7AWM - chain A; structure by X-ray diffraction, 3.25 A resolution.

== Chain A ==
Protein: Excitatory amino acid transporter 1, Neutral amino acid transporter B(0)
Source organism: Homo sapiens
UniProt: chimeric construct of P43003, Q15758: residues 1-148 from P43003 (EAA1_HUMAN) positions 1-148 (same numbers); residues 149-224 from Q15758 positions 157-232 (UniProt number = residue number + 8); residues 223-522 from P43003 (EAA1_HUMAN) positions 243-542 (UniProt number = residue number + 20)
Amino-acid sequence (522 residues; row label = number of the first residue in the row):
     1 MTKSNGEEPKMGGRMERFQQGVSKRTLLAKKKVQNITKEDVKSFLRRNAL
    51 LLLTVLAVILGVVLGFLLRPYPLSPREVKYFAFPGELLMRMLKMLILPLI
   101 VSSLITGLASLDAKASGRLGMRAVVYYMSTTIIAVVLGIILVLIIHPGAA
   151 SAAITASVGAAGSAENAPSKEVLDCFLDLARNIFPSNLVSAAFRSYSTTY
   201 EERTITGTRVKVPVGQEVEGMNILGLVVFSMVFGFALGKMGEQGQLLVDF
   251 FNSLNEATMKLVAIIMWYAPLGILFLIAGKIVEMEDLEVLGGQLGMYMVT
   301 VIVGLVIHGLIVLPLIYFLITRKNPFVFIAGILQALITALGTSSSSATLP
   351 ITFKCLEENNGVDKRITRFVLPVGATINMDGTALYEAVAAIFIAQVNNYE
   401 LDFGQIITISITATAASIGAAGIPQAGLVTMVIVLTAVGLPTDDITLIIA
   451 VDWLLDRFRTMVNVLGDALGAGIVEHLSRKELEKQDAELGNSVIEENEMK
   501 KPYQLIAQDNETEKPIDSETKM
Unresolved in the structure: 1-28, 148-170, 199-215, 283-290, 489-522
Construct notes: engineered mutation S23 (Arg in P43003), F44 (Tyr in P43003), R46 (Phe in P43003), L50 (Phe in P43003), L51 (Val in P43003), L56 (Thr in P43003), L60 (Val in P43003), V62 (Thr in P43003), V63 (Ile in P43003), L67 (Thr in P43003), P72 (Arg in P43003), L73 (Met in P43003), P75 (Tyr in P43003), A82 (Ser in P43003), K93 (Gln in P43003), I96 (Val in P43003), V101 (Ile in P43003), I105 (Val in P43003), L108 (Met in P43003), S110 (Ala in P43003), A113 (Ser in P43003), R118 (Lys in P43003), L119 (Met in P43003), S129 (Thr in P43003), L137 (Ile in P43003), L141 (Ile in P43003), L143 (Ile in P43003), T155 (Asn163 in Q15758), C175 (Ser183 in Q15758), T204 (Asn212 in Q15758), V232 (Cys252 in P43003), A236 (Val256 in P43003), L237 (Ile257 in P43003), K239 (Asn259 in P43003), G241 (Lys261 in P43003), L246 (Ala266 in P43003), V248 (Arg268 in P43003), D249 (Glu269 in P43003), N252 (Asp272 in P43003), T258 (Ile278 in P43003), K260 (Arg280 in P43003), I264 (Val284 in P43003), L271 (Val291 in P43003), L287 (Met307 in P43003), E288 (Gly308 in P43003), L290 (Ile310 in P43003), G295 (Ala315 in P43003), M298 (Thr318 in P43003), V306 (Leu326 in P43003), G309 (Ala329 in P43003), L310 (Val330 in P43003), I316 (Leu336 in P43003), I320 (Val340 in P43003), F326 (Trp346 in P43003), A330 (Gly350 in P43003), I332 (Leu352 in P43003), I366 (Val386 in P43003), V388 (Leu408 in P43003), Y399 (Phe419 in P43003), D402 (Asn422 in P43003), A437 (Ser457 in P43003), L454 (Phe474 in P43003), F458 (Leu478 in P43003), M461 (Thr481 in P43003), V462 (Thr482 in P43003), A468 (Ser488 in P43003), K480 (His500 in P43003), E483 (Lys503 in P43003), K484 (Asn504 in P43003), Q485 (Arg505 in P43003), A487 (Val507 in P43003), L489 (Met509 in P43003)
Swiss-Prot annotation at these positions:
  - binding site (L-aspartate): S343 to S345, T382, I423 to G427, D456, N463
  - binding site (Na(+)): G374, T376, N378, N463, D467
  - modified residue: S492 (Phosphoserine)
Bound ions: Na+ site 1: Y127, T130, T131, N378, D380; Na+ site 2: S345, G374, A375, N378, D467; Na+ site 3: T376, S417, I418, A420
Small-molecule neighbours:
  - L-ASP (6Z6; 2-Amino-5,6,7,8-tetrahydro-4-(4-methoxyphenyl)-7-(naphthalen-1-yl)-5-oxo-4H-chromene-3-carbonitrile): L104, L108, A113, S116, G117, G120, M121, A123, V124, Y127, L224, M231, V232, F235, F369, V370, V373, I377
  - aspartic acid (ASP): S343, S344, S345, M379, T382, A421, G422, I423, P424, Q425, A426, G427, D456, R459, T460, N463

== Overview ==
Bound to chain A: aspartic acid and L-ASP. Y127, T130, T131, N378 and D380 form the Na+ site 1. The Na+ site 2
is built by S345, G374, A375, N378 and D467. From UniProt: 11 L-aspartate-binding residues and 5 Na+-binding
residues.
Chain A is Excitatory amino acid transporter 1, Neutral amino acid transporter B(0) (Homo sapiens); the
structure, Structure of the thermostabilized EAAT1 cryst mutant in complex with L-ASP, three sodium ions and
the ..., was determined by X-ray diffraction, deposited together with 7AWL, 7AWN, 7AWP, 7AWQ and 7NPW.
